PDB entry 1P3A | X-ray diffraction, 3.00 A resolution | chains I and B of the 10 polymer chains in the assembly

Chain I:
Molecule: Palindromic 146bp Human Alpha-Satellite DNA fragment
Source organism: Homo sapiens
Sequence (146 nucleotides; row label = number of the first residue in the row):
     1 ATCAATATCCACCTGCAGATTCTACCAAAAGTGTATTTGGAAACTGCTCC
    51 ATCAAAAGGCATGTTCAGCGGAATTCCGCTGAACATGCCTTTTGATGGAG
   101 CAGTTTCCAAATACACTTTTGGTAGAATCTGCAGGTGGATATTGAT

Chain B:
Name: Histone H4
Source organism: Xenopus laevis
Reference sequence: P62799 (H4_XENLA); residues 1-102 here = UniProt positions 1-102
Chain sequence (102 residues; row label = number of the first residue in the row):
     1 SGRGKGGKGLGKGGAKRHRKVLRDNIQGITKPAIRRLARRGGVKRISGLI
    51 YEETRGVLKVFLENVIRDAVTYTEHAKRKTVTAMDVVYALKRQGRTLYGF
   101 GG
Unresolved in the structure: 1-23

Interface between chain I and chain B:
Residue-residue contacts (6; chain I residue first):
  DA41(I) with Lys77(B), salt bridge to the phosphate
  DC60(I) with Pro32(B), phosphate contact; Arg36(B), salt bridge to the phosphate
  DA61(I) with Thr30(B), phosphate contact; Pro32(B), phosphate contact
  DC69(I) with Arg45(B), sugar contact

Overview:
4 residues of chain I and 5 residues of chain B are in contact, with 2 salt bridges. Polar pairs include
DA41(I)-Lys77(B) and DC60(I)-Arg36(B).
Here chain I is Palindromic 146bp Human Alpha-Satellite DNA fragment (Homo sapiens) and chain B is Histone H4
(Xenopus laevis). Entry 1P3A (Crystallographic Studies of Nucleosome Core Particles containing Histone 'Sin'
Mutants) was determined by X-ray diffraction (same publication as 1P34, 1P3B, 1P3F, 1P3G, 1P3I, 1P3K and 4
further entries).
